7XVM - chains T and V of the 22 polymer chains in the assembly; structure by X-ray diffraction, 2.84 A resolution.

Chain T:
Molecule: 169-nt DNA strand
From: synthetic construct
Sequence (169 nucleotides; row label = number of the first residue in the row; numbers below 1 keep their minus sign (DG-82 is residue -82)):
   -82 GCTTTTTTTT TTCACAATCC CGGTGCCGAG GCCGCTCAAT TGGTCGTAGA CAGCTCTAGC
   -22 ACCGCTTAAA CGCACGTACG GATTCCGTAC GTGCGTTTAA GCGGTGCTAG AGCTGTCTAC
    38 GACCAATTGA GCGGCCTCGG CACCGGGATT GTGAAAAAAA AAAGCTGCA
Bound ions: K+: DT-26, DA-25; Ca2+ site 1: DG29 (shared with 1 residue of chain S); Ca2+ site 2: DG51 (shared with 1 residue of chain S)

Chain V:
Protein: Histone H5
From: Gallus gallus
UniProtKB: P02259 (H5_CHICK); residue numbers follow UniProt; this construct covers 2-190
Sequence (190 residues; each row starts with the number of its first residue):
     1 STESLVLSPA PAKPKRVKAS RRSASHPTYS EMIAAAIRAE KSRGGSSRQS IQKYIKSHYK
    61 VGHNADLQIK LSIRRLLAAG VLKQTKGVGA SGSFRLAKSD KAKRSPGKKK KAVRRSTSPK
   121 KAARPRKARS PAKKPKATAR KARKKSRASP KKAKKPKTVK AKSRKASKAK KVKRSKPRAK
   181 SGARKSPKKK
Not modelled in the structure: 1-19, 104-190
Differences from the reference sequence: expression tag (1)
Curated features (UniProtKB/Swiss-Prot):
  - modified residue (Phosphoserine): Ser23, Ser30, Ser146, Ser167

Interface between chain T and chain V:
Pairs across the interface (20):
  DG-40(T) - Ala102(V)  phosphate contact
  DT-39(T) - Lys101(V)  sugar contact
  DT-39(T) - Ala102(V)  hydrogen bond to the phosphate
  DC-38(T) - Lys83(V)  salt bridge to the phosphate
  DC-38(T) - Gln84(V)  phosphate contact
  DC-38(T) - Lys101(V)  phosphate contact
  DG-37(T) - Gln84(V)  phosphate contact
  DG-37(T) - Thr85(V)  hydrogen bond to the phosphate
  DG-37(T) - Arg95(V)  salt bridge to the phosphate
  DT-36(T) - Lys86(V)  salt bridge to the phosphate
  DC40(T) - Ser91(V)  base contact
  DC41(T) - Gly87(V)  sugar contact
  DC41(T) - Ser91(V)  sugar contact
  DA42(T) - Ser47(V)  hydrogen bond to the phosphate
  DA42(T) - Gln49(V)  hydrogen bond to the sugar
  DA42(T) - Lys86(V)  phosphate contact
  DA42(T) - Ser93(V)  hydrogen bond to the phosphate
  DA43(T) - Ser47(V)  hydrogen bond to the phosphate
  DA43(T) - Gln49(V)  sugar contact
  DA43(T) - Ser50(V)  hydrogen bond to the phosphate
Also at the interface, not in a pair above, chain V (14 interface residues in all): Gly92

In short:
9 residues of chain T and 14 residues of chain V are in contact; the contacts include 7 hydrogen bonds and 3
salt bridges. Polar contacts include DA42(T)-Gln49(V), DT-39(T)-Ala102(V) and DG-37(T)-Thr85(V). The K+ site
is built by DT-26(T) and DA-25(T).
Here chain T is a 169-nt DNA strand (synthetic construct) and chain V is Histone H5 (Gallus gallus). Entry
7XVM (Crystal Structure of Nucleosome-H5 Linker Histone Assembly (sticky-169a DNA fragment)) was determined by
X-ray diffraction.
